PDB entry 8PFC | X-ray diffraction, 2.20 A resolution | chains A and B

== Chain A ==
Protein: Sequence-variable mosaic (SVM) signal sequence domain-containing protein
Organism: Aster yellows witches'-broom phytoplasma AYWB
UniProtKB: Q2NK94 (Q2NK94_AYWBP); numbering as in UniProt (aligned over 33-135)
Sequence (105 residues; numbered 31 to 135; the number before each row is that of its first residue):
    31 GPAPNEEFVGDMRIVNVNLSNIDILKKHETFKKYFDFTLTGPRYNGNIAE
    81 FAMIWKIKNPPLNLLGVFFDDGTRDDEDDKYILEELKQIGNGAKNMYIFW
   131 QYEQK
Not modelled in the structure: 31-35, 133-135
Sequence notes: expression tag (31-32)
Bound ions: Zn2+: Glu80 (shared with His82(B) of chain B; 1 residue of chain D)
What the authors report for this chain:
  - Zn2+ coordination: Glu80
  - mutagenesis - G76W: decreased expression
  - mutagenesis - D66A: abolished binding to GATAs
  - mutagenesis - G76W, N77R, D106A, D106R: unchanged binding to GATA TFs
  - mutagenesis - G76W: abolished binding to Rpn10
  - specificity-determining residues: Phe67 to Arg73
  - mutagenesis - S50A/H58W, H58A/T60W: unchanged binding to SPL and GATA TFs
  - mutagenesis - H58A/T60W (3.60 +/- 0.81 uM): decreased binding to Squamosa promoter-binding-like protein 5 (chain B)
  - mutagenesis - G76W: abolished binding to SPLs

== Chain B ==
Protein: Squamosa promoter-binding-like protein 5
Organism: Arabidopsis thaliana
UniProtKB: Q9S758 (SPL5_ARATH); residue numbers follow UniProt; this construct covers 59-127
Sequence (70 residues; row label = number of the first residue in the row):
    58 GPSRLCQVDRCTVNLTEAKQYYRRHRVCEVHAKASAATVAGVRQRFCQQC
   108 SRFHELPEFDEAKRSCRRRL
Not modelled in the structure: 58-60
Sequence notes: expression tag (58)
Curated features (UniProtKB/Swiss-Prot):
  - zinc finger: Ser60 (SBP-type)
  - motif: Lys120 to Leu127 (Bipartite nuclear localization signal)
  - binding site (Zn(2+)): Cys63, Cys68, Cys85, His88, Cys104, Cys107, His111, Cys123
Bound ions: Zn2+ site 1: Cys63, Cys68, Cys85, His88; Zn2+ site 2: His82 (shared with Glu80(A) of chain A; 1 residue of chain D); Zn2+ site 3: Cys104, Cys107, His111, Cys123
What the authors report for this chain:
  - Zn2+ coordination: His82

== Chain A / chain B interface ==
Pairs across the interface (29; chain A residue first):
  Asp66(A) - Gln77(B)  hydrogen bond
  Thr68(A) - Gln77(B)
  Leu69(A) - Lys76(B)
  Arg73(A) - Lys76(B)
  Gly76(A) - Gln105(B)
  Asn77(A) - Tyr78(B)  hydrogen bond
  Asn77(A) - Gln105(B)  hydrogen bond (side chain-backbone)
  Asn77(A) - Ser108(B)  hydrogen bond
  Ala79(A) - Tyr78(B)  hydrophobic
  Ala79(A) - His82(B)
  Ala79(A) - Ser108(B)
  Glu80(A) - Tyr78(B)
  Glu80(A) - Arg81(B)  salt bridge
  Glu80(A) - His82(B)  salt bridge
  Phe81(A) - Gln77(B)
  Phe81(A) - Tyr78(B)
  Phe81(A) - Arg81(B)
  Ile84(A) - Lys76(B)
  Ile84(A) - Tyr79(B)
  Trp85(A) - Tyr79(B)
  Trp85(A) - Glu86(B)
  Trp85(A) - Lys90(B)
  Thr103(A) - Gln105(B)
  Thr103(A) - Gln106(B)
  Thr103(A) - Ser122(B)
  Arg104(A) - Gln105(B)  hydrogen bond (backbone-side chain)
  Asp106(A) - Lys90(B)  salt bridge
  Asp106(A) - Gln105(B)
  Asp106(A) - Arg121(B)  salt bridge
Other interface residues (no listed pair), chain A (16 interface residues in all): Ile78, Ala82
From the paper, about this interface:
  - specific contacts: Asp66(A)-Gln77(B), Glu80(A)-Arg81(B), Asp106(A)-Arg121(B)
  - interface residues, chain A: Gly76(A), Asn77(A), Arg104(A)
  - hot spots on chain A (mutagenesis) - N77R: abolished binding to Squamosa promoter-binding-like protein 5 (chain B)
  - hot spots on chain A (mutagenesis) - D66E (17.7 +/- 2.7 uM): decreased binding to Squamosa promoter-binding-like protein 5 (chain B)
  - hot spots on chain A (mutagenesis) - D106A, D106R: abolished binding to SPL TFs

== Summary ==
The interface between chain A and chain B involves 16 residues on one side and 13 on the other, with 5
hydrogen bonds and 4 salt bridges. Polar pairs include Glu80(A)-Arg81(B), Glu80(A)-His82(B) and
Asp106(A)-Lys90(B). The authors report contacts between Asp66(A) and Gln77(B), Glu80(A) and Arg81(B) and
Asp106(A) and Arg121(B). The paper reports that H58A/T60W and D66E of chain A reduce binding to Squamosa
promoter-binding-like protein 5 (chain B); interface residues Gly76(A), Asn77(A) and Arg104(A); 8
substitutions were tested in all.
Here chain A is Sequence-variable mosaic (SVM) signal sequence domain-containing protein (Aster yellows
witches'-broom phytoplasma AYWB) and chain B is Squamosa promoter-binding-like protein 5 (Arabidopsis
thaliana). Entry 8PFC (Crystal structure of binary complex between Aster yellows witches'-broom phytoplasma
effector SAP05 and the zinc finger ...) was determined by X-ray diffraction (same publication as 8PFD).
